PDB entry 4A3D | X-ray diffraction, 3.40 A resolution | chains B and J of the 15 polymer chains in the assembly

# Chain B
Molecule: DNA-directed RNA polymerase II subunit RPB2
Source organism: Saccharomyces cerevisiae
Notes: EC 2.7.7.6
UniProtKB: P08518 (RPB2_YEAST); numbering as in UniProt (aligned over 1-1224)
Sequence (1224 residues; each row starts with the number of its first residue):
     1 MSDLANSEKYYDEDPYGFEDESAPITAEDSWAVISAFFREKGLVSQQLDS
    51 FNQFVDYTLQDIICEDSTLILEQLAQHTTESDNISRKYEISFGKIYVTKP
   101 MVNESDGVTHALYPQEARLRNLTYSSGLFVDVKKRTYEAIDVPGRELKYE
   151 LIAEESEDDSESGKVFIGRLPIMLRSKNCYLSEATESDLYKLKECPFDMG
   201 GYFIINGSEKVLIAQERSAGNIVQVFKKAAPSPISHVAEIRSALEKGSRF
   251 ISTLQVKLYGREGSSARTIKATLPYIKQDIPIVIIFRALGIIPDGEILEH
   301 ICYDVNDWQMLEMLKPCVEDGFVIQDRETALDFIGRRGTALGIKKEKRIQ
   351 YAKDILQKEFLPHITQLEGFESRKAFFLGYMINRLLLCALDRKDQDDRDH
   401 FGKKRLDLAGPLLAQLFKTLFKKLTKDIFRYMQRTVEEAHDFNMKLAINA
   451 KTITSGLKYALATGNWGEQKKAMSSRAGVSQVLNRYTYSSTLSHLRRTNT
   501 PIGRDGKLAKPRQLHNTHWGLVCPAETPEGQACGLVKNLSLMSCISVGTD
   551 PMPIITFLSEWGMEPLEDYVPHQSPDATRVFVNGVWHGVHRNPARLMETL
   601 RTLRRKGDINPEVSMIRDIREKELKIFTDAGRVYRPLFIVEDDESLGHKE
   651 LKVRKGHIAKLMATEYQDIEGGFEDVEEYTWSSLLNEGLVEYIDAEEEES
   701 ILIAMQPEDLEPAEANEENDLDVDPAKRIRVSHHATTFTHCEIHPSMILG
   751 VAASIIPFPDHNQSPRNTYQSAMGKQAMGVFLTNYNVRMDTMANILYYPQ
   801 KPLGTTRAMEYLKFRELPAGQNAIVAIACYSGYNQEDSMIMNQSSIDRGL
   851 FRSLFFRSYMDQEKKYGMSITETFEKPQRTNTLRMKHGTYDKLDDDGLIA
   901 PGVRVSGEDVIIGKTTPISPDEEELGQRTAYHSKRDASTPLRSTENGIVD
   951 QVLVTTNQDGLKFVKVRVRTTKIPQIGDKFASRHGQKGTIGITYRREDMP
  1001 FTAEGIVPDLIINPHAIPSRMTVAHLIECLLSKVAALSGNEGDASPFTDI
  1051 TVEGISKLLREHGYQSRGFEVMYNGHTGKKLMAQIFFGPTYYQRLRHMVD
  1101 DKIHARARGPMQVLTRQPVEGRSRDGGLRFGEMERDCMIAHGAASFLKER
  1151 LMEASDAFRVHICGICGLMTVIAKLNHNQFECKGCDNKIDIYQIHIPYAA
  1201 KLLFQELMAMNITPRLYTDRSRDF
Disordered / not traced: 1-19, 71-89, 135-163, 438-445, 503-508, 669-677, 716-721, 920-932
Metal / ion sites: Zn2+: Cys-1163, Cys-1166, Cys-1182, Cys-1185

# Chain J
Molecule: DNA-directed RNA polymerases I, II, and III subunit rpabc 5
Source organism: Saccharomyces cerevisiae
UniProtKB: P22139 (RPAB5_YEAST); numbering as in UniProt (aligned over 1-70)
Sequence (70 residues; numbered 1 to 70; the number before each row is that of its first residue):
     1 MIVPVRCFSCGKVVGDKWESYLNLLQEDELDEGTALSRLGLKRYCCRRMI
    51 LTHVDLIEKFLRYNPLEKRD
Disordered / not traced: 66-70
Metal / ion sites: Zn2+: Cys-7, Cys-10, Cys-45, Cys-46
UniProt features mapped onto this chain:
  - binding site (Zn(2+)): Cys-7, Cys-10, Cys-45, Cys-46
  - cross-link: Lys-59 (Glycyl lysine isopeptide (Lys-Gly) (interchain with G-Cter in ubiquitin))

# Interface between chain B and chain J
Contacting residue pairs - 74 pairs, chain B then chain J:
  Glu-186(B) / Arg-62(J)  salt bridge
  Ser-187(B) / Arg-62(J)
  Tyr-190(B) / Lys-59(J)
  Tyr-190(B) / Arg-62(J)
  Tyr-190(B) / Tyr-63(J)
  Lys-193(B) / Pro-65(J)
  Glu-194(B) / Tyr-63(J)
  Cys-195(B) / Tyr-63(J)
  Pro-196(B) / Tyr-63(J)
  Phe-197(B) / Lys-59(J)
  Val-780(B) / Leu-56(J)  hydrophobic
  Thr-783(B) / Phe-60(J)
  Thr-783(B) / Tyr-63(J)  hydrogen bond
  Asn-784(B) / Tyr-63(J)  hydrogen bond (backbone-side chain)
  Tyr-785(B) / Met-1(J)
  Tyr-785(B) / Phe-60(J)  hydrophobic
  Ile-795(B) / Met-1(J)  hydrophobic
  Leu-796(B) / Met-1(J)
  Tyr-797(B) / Met-1(J)
  Tyr-798(B) / Met-1(J)
  Tyr-798(B) / Ile-2(J)
  Tyr-798(B) / Pro-4(J)  hydrophobic
  Pro-799(B) / Met-1(J)
  Pro-799(B) / Leu-56(J)  hydrophobic
  Gln-800(B) / Phe-8(J)
  Gln-800(B) / Arg-48(J)
  Gln-800(B) / Met-49(J)
  Gln-800(B) / Thr-52(J)  hydrogen bond
  Lys-801(B) / Leu-51(J)  hydrogen bond (side chain-backbone)
  Lys-801(B) / Thr-52(J)  hydrogen bond (backbone-backbone)
  Lys-801(B) / Val-54(J)
  Leu-803(B) / Leu-51(J)  hydrophobic
  Leu-803(B) / Thr-52(J)
  Arg-815(B) / Val-54(J)
  Glu-816(B) / Val-54(J)
  Glu-816(B) / Leu-56(J)
  Leu-817(B) / Leu-56(J)  hydrophobic
  Gln-821(B) / Phe-8(J)
  Asn-822(B) / Arg-48(J)  hydrogen bond (backbone-side chain)
  Asn-822(B) / Thr-52(J)  hydrogen bond
  Ala-823(B) / Arg-48(J)
  Ile-824(B) / Ser-9(J)
  Ile-824(B) / Arg-48(J)
  Ser-845(B) / Phe-8(J)  hydrogen bond (side chain-backbone)
  Ser-845(B) / Ser-9(J)
  Arg-848(B) / Cys-7(J)
  Arg-848(B) / Phe-8(J)  hydrogen bond (side chain-backbone)
  Arg-848(B) / Ser-9(J)
  Arg-848(B) / Gly-11(J)
  Gly-849(B) / Phe-8(J)
  Leu-850(B) / Phe-8(J)
  Arg-996(B) / Ser-9(J)
  Arg-996(B) / Cys-10(J)
  Glu-1004(B) / Lys-42(J)  salt bridge
  Glu-1004(B) / Arg-43(J)
  Ile-1006(B) / Arg-43(J)
  Ile-1006(B) / Tyr-44(J)  hydrophobic
  Val-1007(B) / Ser-9(J)
  Asp-1009(B) / Ser-9(J)  hydrogen bond
  Asp-1009(B) / Arg-48(J)  salt bridge
  Lys-1033(B) / Tyr-44(J)
  Ala-1035(B) / Leu-51(J)
  Ala-1036(B) / Tyr-44(J)  hydrophobic
  Ala-1036(B) / Arg-47(J)  hydrogen bond (backbone-side chain)
  Ala-1036(B) / Leu-51(J)
  Leu-1037(B) / Tyr-44(J)  hydrophobic
  Leu-1037(B) / Arg-47(J)  hydrogen bond (backbone-side chain)
  Ser-1038(B) / Gly-33(J)
  Gly-1039(B) / Glu-32(J)
  Gly-1039(B) / Gly-33(J)
  Gly-1039(B) / Leu-51(J)
  Tyr-1064(B) / Tyr-44(J)
  Glu-1070(B) / Tyr-44(J)  hydrogen bond
  Phe-1087(B) / Tyr-44(J)
Interface residues without a listed pair, chain B (51 interface residues in all): Lys-191, Pro-818, Asn-842, Asn-1040, Gly-1088, Pro-1089
Interface residues without a listed pair, chain J (29 interface residues in all): Val-3, Cys-45, His-53, Asn-64

# Overview
51 residues of chain B and 29 residues of chain J are in contact; the contacts include 13 hydrogen bonds and 3
salt bridges. Polar pairs include Glu-186(B)/Arg-62(J), Glu-1004(B)/Lys-42(J) and Asp-1009(B)/Arg-48(J).
Curated annotation (UniProt) lists 4 Zn2+-binding residues on chain J.
Chain B is DNA-directed RNA polymerase II subunit RPB2 and chain J is DNA-directed RNA polymerases I, II, and
III subunit rpabc 5, both from Saccharomyces cerevisiae; the structure, RNA Polymerase II initial transcribing
complex with a 6nt DNA-RNA hybrid, was determined by X-ray diffraction together with 4A3B, 4A3C, 4A3E, 4A3F,
4A3G, 4A3I and 4 further entries from the same study.
